5DNX - chains A and C of the 3 polymer chains in the assembly; structure by X-ray diffraction, 1.80 A resolution.

== Chain A (and C) ==
Name: Imidazoleglycerol-phosphate dehydratase
Organism: Pyrococcus furiosus
Notes: EC 4.2.1.19; chain C of this document is another copy of the same molecule, construct and numbering; everything in this record applies to it too
Reference sequence: P58880 (HIS7_PYRFU); residue numbers follow UniProt; this construct covers 1-176
Amino-acid sequence (176 residues; row label = number of the first residue in the row):
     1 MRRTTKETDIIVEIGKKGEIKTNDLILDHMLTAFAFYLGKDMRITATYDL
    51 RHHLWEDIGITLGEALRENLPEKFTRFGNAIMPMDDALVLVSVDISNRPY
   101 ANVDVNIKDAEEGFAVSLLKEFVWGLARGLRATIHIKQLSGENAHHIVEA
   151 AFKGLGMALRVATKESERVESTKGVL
Ion coordination: Mn2+ site 1: H29, H53, H145, E149 (together with (R)-c348); Mn2+ site 2: H52, E56, E121, H146 (together with (R)-c348)
Small-molecule neighbours:
  - (R)-c348 (5LD; [(2R)-2-hydroxy-3-(1H-1,2,4-triazol-1-yl)propyl]phosphonic acid), molecule 1: E7, H29, Y37, H52, H53, E56, M84, E121, H145, H146, E149, K153
  - (R)-c348 (5LD), molecule 2: R76, R98, S171, T172, K173

== Interface between chain A and chain C ==
Pairs across the interface - 22 pairs, chain A then chain C:
  T5(A) - K173(C)
  T5(A) - V175(C)
  K6(A) - T172(C)
  K6(A) - K173(C)  hydrogen bond (backbone-backbone)
  K6(A) - G174(C)
  E7(A) - K173(C)
  E56(A) - R98(C)
  R98(A) - E56(C)
  R98(A) - R128(C)
  P99(A) - W124(C)
  P99(A) - R128(C)  hydrogen bond (backbone-side chain)
  Y100(A) - R128(C)
  W124(A) - P99(C)
  W124(A) - W124(C)  hydrophobic
  R128(A) - R98(C)
  R128(A) - P99(C)  hydrogen bond (side chain-backbone)
  R128(A) - Y100(C)
  T172(A) - K6(C)
  K173(A) - T5(C)
  K173(A) - K6(C)  hydrogen bond (backbone-backbone)
  K173(A) - E7(C)
  V175(A) - T5(C)
Interface residues without a listed pair, chain A (14 interface residues in all): T4, G174

== Overview ==
14 residues of chain A and 13 residues of chain C are in contact; the contacts include 4 hydrogen bonds. Among
the polar pairs are P99(A)-R128(C) and K6(A)-K173(C). Chain A binds (R)-c348. H29(A), H53(A), H145(A) and
E149(A) coordinate Mn2+ site 1.
Chain A and chain C are both Imidazoleglycerol-phosphate dehydratase (Pyrococcus furiosus); the structure,
Crystal structure of IGPD from Pyrococcus furiosus in complex with (R)-C348, was determined by X-ray
diffraction together with 5EKW, 5EL9, 5ELW and 5DNL from the same study.
